Entry 2Y5K (X-ray diffraction, 2.10 A resolution); this record covers chains A and B of the 4 polymer chains in the assembly.

Chain A (and B):
Name: Fructose-1,6-bisphosphatase 1
From: Homo sapiens
Notes: EC 3.1.3.11; chain B of this document is another copy of the same molecule, construct and numbering; everything in this record applies to it too
UniProtKB: P09467 (F16P1_HUMAN); residues 0-337 here correspond to UniProt positions 1-338 (UniProt number = residue number + 1)
Amino-acid sequence (338 residues; row label = number of the first residue in the row; numbering starts at 0):
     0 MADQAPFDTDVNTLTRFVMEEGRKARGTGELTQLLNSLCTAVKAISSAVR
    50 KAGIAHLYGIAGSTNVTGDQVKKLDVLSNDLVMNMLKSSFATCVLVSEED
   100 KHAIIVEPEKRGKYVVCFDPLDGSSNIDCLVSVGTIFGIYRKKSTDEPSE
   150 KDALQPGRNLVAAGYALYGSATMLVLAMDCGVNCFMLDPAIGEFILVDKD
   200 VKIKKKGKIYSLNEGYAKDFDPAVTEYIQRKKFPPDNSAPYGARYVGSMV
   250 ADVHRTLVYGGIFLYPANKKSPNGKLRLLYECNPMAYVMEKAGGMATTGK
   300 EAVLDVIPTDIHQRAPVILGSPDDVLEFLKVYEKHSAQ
Unresolved in the structure: 0-8, 62-69, 337 (chain B: 0-8, 62-71, 337)
Sequence notes: variant Lys217 (Arg218 in P09467)
Ligand contacts:
  - ro5207315 (YCU; 1-[5-(2-methoxyethyl)-4-methyl-thiophen-2-yl]sulfonyl-3-[4-methoxy-6-(methylcarbamoylamino)pyridin-2-yl]urea), molecule 1: Val17, Met18, Glu20, Gly21, Arg22, Ala24, Arg25, Gly26, Thr27, Gly28, Glu29, Leu30, Thr31, Tyr113, Met177, Asp178
  - ro5207315 (YCU), molecule 2: Gly26, Thr27, Gly28, Thr31
UniProt features mapped onto this chain:
  - binding site (AMP): Val17 to Gly21, Thr27 to Thr31, Lys112, Tyr113, Arg140
  - binding site (Mg(2+)): Asp68, Glu97, Asp118, Leu120, Asp121, Glu280
  - binding site (substrate): Asp121 to Ser124, Asn212 to Tyr215, Arg243 to Met248, Tyr264, Lys274 to Arg276
  - modified residue: Ala1 (N-acetylalanine), Lys150 (N6-succinyllysine), Tyr215 (Phosphotyrosine), Tyr244 (Phosphotyrosine), Tyr264 (Phosphotyrosine)

Interface between chain A and chain B:
Pairs across the interface (121; chain A residue first):
  Val10(A) - Tyr57(B)
  Val48(A) - Ser169(B)
  Val48(A) - Ala170(B)
  Arg49(A) - Arg49(B)
  Arg49(A) - Gly168(B)  hydrogen bond (side chain-backbone)
  Arg49(A) - Ser169(B)  hydrogen bond (side chain-backbone)
  Arg49(A) - Leu186(B)
  Arg49(A) - Pro188(B)
  Lys50(A) - Ala170(B)
  Lys50(A) - Asp187(B)
  Lys50(A) - Pro188(B)
  Ala51(A) - Asp187(B)
  Ala51(A) - Pro188(B)
  Gly52(A) - Asp187(B)  hydrogen bond (backbone-side chain)
  Gly52(A) - Ala189(B)
  Ile53(A) - Met185(B)  hydrophobic
  Ile53(A) - Asp187(B)  hydrogen bond (backbone-side chain)
  Ala54(A) - Asp187(B)  hydrogen bond (backbone-side chain)
  Ala54(A) - Ile190(B)  hydrophobic
  Ala54(A) - Ile194(B)  hydrophobic
  Tyr57(A) - Val10(B)
  Tyr57(A) - Ile194(B)  hydrophobic
  Tyr57(A) - Leu195(B)
  Tyr57(A) - Val196(B)
  Ile59(A) - Val10(B)  hydrophobic
  Ile59(A) - Ile190(B)  hydrophobic
  Ser124(A) - Tyr258(B)
  Asn125(A) - Arg243(B)
  Asn125(A) - Tyr258(B)  hydrogen bond (backbone-side chain)
  Ile126(A) - Tyr258(B)
  Asp127(A) - Val257(B)
  Asp127(A) - Tyr258(B)
  Cys128(A) - Leu166(B)
  Cys128(A) - His253(B)
  Cys128(A) - Arg254(B)
  Cys128(A) - Tyr258(B)  hydrophobic
  Leu129(A) - Ser131(B)
  Leu129(A) - Leu166(B)  hydrophobic
  Leu129(A) - Gly168(B)
  Leu129(A) - Ser169(B)  hydrogen bond (backbone-backbone)
  Leu129(A) - Ala170(B)
  Leu129(A) - Met172(B)  hydrophobic
  Val130(A) - Ser169(B)
  Ser131(A) - Leu129(B)
  Ser131(A) - Ser131(B)
  Tyr167(A) - Ser169(B)
  Gly168(A) - Arg49(B)  hydrogen bond (backbone-side chain)
  Gly168(A) - Leu129(B)
  Gly168(A) - Gly168(B)
  Ser169(A) - Val48(B)
  Ser169(A) - Arg49(B)  hydrogen bond (backbone-side chain)
  Ser169(A) - Leu129(B)  hydrogen bond (backbone-backbone)
  Ser169(A) - Val130(B)  hydrogen bond (side chain-backbone)
  Ser169(A) - Tyr167(B)
  Ala170(A) - Val48(B)
  Ala170(A) - Lys50(B)
  Ala170(A) - Leu129(B)
  Met172(A) - Leu129(B)  hydrophobic
  Met185(A) - Lys50(B)
  Leu186(A) - Arg49(B)
  Asp187(A) - Lys50(B)
  Asp187(A) - Ala51(B)
  Asp187(A) - Gly52(B)  hydrogen bond (side chain-backbone)
  Asp187(A) - Ile53(B)  hydrogen bond (side chain-backbone)
  Asp187(A) - Ala54(B)  hydrogen bond (side chain-backbone)
  Pro188(A) - Arg49(B)
  Pro188(A) - Lys50(B)
  Pro188(A) - Ala51(B)
  Ala189(A) - Gly52(B)
  Ile190(A) - Ala54(B)  hydrophobic
  Ile190(A) - Ile59(B)  hydrophobic
  Ile194(A) - Ala54(B)  hydrophobic
  Ile194(A) - Tyr57(B)  hydrophobic
  Leu195(A) - Tyr57(B)
  Val196(A) - Tyr57(B)
  Tyr209(A) - Glu213(B)
  Tyr209(A) - Gly214(B)
  Asn212(A) - Gly241(B)
  Asn212(A) - Ala242(B)  hydrogen bond (side chain-backbone)
  Asn212(A) - Arg243(B)
  Glu213(A) - Tyr209(B)
  Glu213(A) - Glu213(B)
  Glu213(A) - Lys231(B)  salt bridge
  Gly214(A) - Tyr209(B)
  Gly214(A) - Lys231(B)
  Gly214(A) - Pro239(B)
  Gly214(A) - Tyr240(B)
  Gly214(A) - Ala242(B)
  Tyr215(A) - Pro239(B)
  Ala216(A) - Lys231(B)
  Lys217(A) - Lys231(B)
  Lys217(A) - Phe232(B)
  Lys217(A) - Pro239(B)
  Lys231(A) - Glu213(B)  salt bridge
  Lys231(A) - Ala216(B)
  Lys231(A) - Lys231(B)
  Phe232(A) - Lys217(B)
  Pro239(A) - Gly214(B)
  Pro239(A) - Lys217(B)
  Tyr240(A) - Gly214(B)
  Gly241(A) - Asn212(B)
  Ala242(A) - Asn212(B)  hydrogen bond (backbone-side chain)
  Ala242(A) - Glu213(B)
  Ala242(A) - Gly214(B)
  Ala242(A) - Tyr244(B)
  Arg243(A) - Asn212(B)
  Arg243(A) - Tyr244(B)
  Arg243(A) - Val245(B)
  Arg243(A) - Gly246(B)
  Tyr244(A) - Ala242(B)
  Tyr244(A) - Arg243(B)
  Tyr244(A) - Tyr244(B)  hydrogen bond (backbone-backbone)
  Val245(A) - Arg243(B)
  Gly246(A) - Arg243(B)
  His253(A) - Cys128(B)
  Arg254(A) - Cys128(B)
  Val257(A) - Asp127(B)
  Tyr258(A) - Ser124(B)  hydrogen bond (side chain-backbone)
  Tyr258(A) - Asn125(B)
  Tyr258(A) - Asp127(B)
  Tyr258(A) - Cys128(B)  hydrophobic
Other interface residues (no listed pair), chain A (58 interface residues in all): Gly58, Val132, Leu166, Pro233, Ser237
Other interface residues (no listed pair), chain B (58 interface residues in all): Asp9, Gly58, Ile126, Val132, Thr171, Pro233

In short:
Chain A and chain B each contribute 58 residues to their interface; the contacts include 18 hydrogen bonds and
2 salt bridges. Among the polar pairs are Glu213(A)-Lys231(B), Arg49(A)-Gly168(B) and Arg49(A)-Ser169(B).
Ligands of chain A: ro5207315.
Both chains are Fructose-1,6-bisphosphatase 1 (Homo sapiens). Entry 2Y5K (Orally active aminopyridines as
inhibitors of tetrameric fructose 1,6- bisphosphatase) was determined by X-ray diffraction (same publication
as 2Y5L).
